Entry 2Q7H (X-ray diffraction, 2.10 A resolution); this record covers chain A.

# Chain A
Molecule: Pyrrolysyl-tRNA synthetase
Organism: Methanosarcina mazei
Notes: EC 6.1.1.-; fragment: C-terminal domain
UniProtKB: Q8PWY1 (PYLS_METMA); residue numbers follow UniProt; this construct covers 185-454
Sequence (291 residues; row label = number of the first residue in the row):
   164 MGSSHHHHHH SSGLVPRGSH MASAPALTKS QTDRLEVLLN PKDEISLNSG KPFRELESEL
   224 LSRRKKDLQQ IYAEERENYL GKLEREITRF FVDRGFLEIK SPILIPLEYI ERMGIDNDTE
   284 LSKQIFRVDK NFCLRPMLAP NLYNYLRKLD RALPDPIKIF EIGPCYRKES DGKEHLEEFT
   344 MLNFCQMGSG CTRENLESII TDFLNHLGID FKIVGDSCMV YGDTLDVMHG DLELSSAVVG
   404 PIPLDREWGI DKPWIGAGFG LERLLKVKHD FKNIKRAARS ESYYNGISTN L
Disordered / not traced: 164-187, 208-211, 280-282
Sequence notes: cloning artifact (164-167, 174-184); expression tag (168-173)
Small-molecule neighbours:
  - pyrophosphate (POP): R330, H338, E396, R426
  - YLY ((2R)-2-amino-6-({[(2S,3R)-3-methylpyrrolidin-2-yl]carbonyl}amino)hexanoyl [(2S,3R,4R,5R)-5-(6-amino-9H-purin-9-yl)-3,4-dihydroxytetrahydrofuran-2-yl]methyl hydrogen (R)-phosphate): M300, A302, L305, Y306, R330, E332, E337, H338, L339, F342, M344, N346, F347, C348, Y384, E396, L397, S398, S399, V401, W417, G419, A420, G421, F422, G423, R426, I437
What the authors report for this chain:
  - binding site for YLY: R330, N346, C348, Y384, V401, W417
  - conformationally variable residues (order/disorder transition, side-chain flip): N346, Y384
  - specificity-determining residues: N346, Y384

# Overview
Bound to chain A: compound YLY and pyrophosphate. From the paper: a binding site for YLY at R330, N346 and
C348 among others; specificity determinants N346 and Y384.
Chain A is Pyrrolysyl-tRNA synthetase (Methanosarcina mazei); the structure, Pyrrolysyl-tRNA synthetase bound
to adenylated pyrrolysine and pyrophosphate, was determined by X-ray diffraction, deposited together with
2ZIM, 2Q7E and 2Q7G.
